PDB entry 3HAO | X-ray diffraction, 2.49 A resolution | chain A

Chain A:
Name: Bacteriorhodopsin
Organism: Halobacterium salinarum
Reference sequence: P02945 (BACR_HALSA); residues 1-249 here correspond to UniProt positions 14-262 (UniProt number = residue number + 13)
Amino-acid sequence (249 residues; numbered 1 to 249; the number before each row is that of its first residue):
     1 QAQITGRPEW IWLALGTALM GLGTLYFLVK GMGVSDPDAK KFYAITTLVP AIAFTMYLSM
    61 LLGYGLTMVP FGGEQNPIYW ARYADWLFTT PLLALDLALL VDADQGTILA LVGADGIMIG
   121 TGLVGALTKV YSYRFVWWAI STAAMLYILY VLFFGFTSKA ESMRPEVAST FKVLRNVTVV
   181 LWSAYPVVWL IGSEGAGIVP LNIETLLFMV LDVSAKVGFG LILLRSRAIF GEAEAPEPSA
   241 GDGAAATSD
Disordered / not traced: 1-5, 232-249
Covalently attached groups: retinal (RET) linked to K216
Construct notes: engineered mutation A94 (Leu107 in P02945)
Small-molecule neighbours: retinal (RET): Y83, W86, T89, T90, L93, M118, I119, G122, W138, S141, T142, M145, W182, Y185, P186, W189, D212, A215
Swiss-Prot annotation at these positions:
  - site: D85 (Primary proton acceptor)
  - modified residue: Q1 (Pyrrolidone carboxylic acid), K216 (N6-(retinylidene)lysine)

Summary:
Retinal is covalently linked to K216.
Chain A is Bacteriorhodopsin (Halobacterium salinarum); the structure, Crystal structure of bacteriorhodopsin
mutant L94A crystallized from bicelles, was determined by X-ray diffraction, deposited together with 3HAN,
3HAP, 3HAQ, 3HAR and 3HAS.
